PDB entry 4NO9 | X-ray diffraction, 2.90 A resolution | chains I and Y of the 28 polymer chains in the assembly

Chain I:
Molecule: Proteasome subunit beta type-3
From: Saccharomyces cerevisiae
Notes: EC 3.4.25.1
Reference sequence: P25451 (PSB3_YEAST); residues 0-204 here correspond to UniProt positions 1-205 (UniProt number = residue number + 1)
Sequence (205 residues; row label = number of the first residue in the row; numbering starts at 0):
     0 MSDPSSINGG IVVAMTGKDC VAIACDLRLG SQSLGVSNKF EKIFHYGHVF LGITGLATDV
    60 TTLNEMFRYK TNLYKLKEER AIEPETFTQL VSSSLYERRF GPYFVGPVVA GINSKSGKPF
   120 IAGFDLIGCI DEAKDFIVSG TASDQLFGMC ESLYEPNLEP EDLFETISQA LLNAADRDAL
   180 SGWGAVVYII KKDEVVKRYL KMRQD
Not modelled in the structure: 0
Bound ions: Mg2+ site 1: D177, S180; Mg2+ site 2: D204 (shared with A165(Y), D168(Y), S171(Y) of chain Y)
Small-molecule neighbours: PHQ-LEU-LEU-LEU-EPOXYKETONE, bound form (2L0; N-[(benzyloxy)carbonyl]-L-leucyl-N-[(2R,3S,4S)-1,3-dihydroxy-2,6-dimethylheptan-4-yl]-L-leucinamide): R98, D124, L125, C128

Chain Y:
Molecule: Proteasome subunit beta type-5
From: Saccharomyces cerevisiae
Notes: EC 3.4.25.1
Reference sequence: P30656 (PSB5_YEAST); residues 1-212 here correspond to UniProt positions 76-287 (UniProt number = residue number + 75)
Sequence (212 residues; row label = number of the first residue in the row):
     1 TTTLAFRFQG GIIVAVDSRA TAGNWVASQT VKKVIEINPF LLGTMAGGAA DCQFWETWLG
    61 SQCRLHELRE KERISVAAAS KILSNLVYQY KGAGLSMGTM ICGYTRKEGP TIYYVDSDGT
   121 RLKGDIFCVG SGQTFAYGVL DSNYKWDLSV EDALYLGKRS ILAAAHRDAY SGGSVNLYHV
   181 TEDGWIYHGN HDVGELFWKV KEEEGSFNNV IG
Covalently attached groups: PHQ-LEU-LEU-LEU-EPOXYKETONE, bound form (2L0) linked to T1
Bound ions: Mg2+: A165, D168, S171 (shared with D204(I) of chain I)
Small-molecule neighbours: PHQ-LEU-LEU-LEU-EPOXYKETONE, bound form (2L0; N-[(benzyloxy)carbonyl]-L-leucyl-N-[(2R,3S,4S)-1,3-dihydroxy-2,6-dimethylheptan-4-yl]-L-leucinamide): D17, R19, A20, T21, A22, A27, V31, K33, M45, A46, G47, G48, A49, S131, Y170, S171

How chain I and chain Y interact:
Pairs across the interface - 43 pairs, chain I then chain Y:
  L26(I) - I211(Y)  hydrophobic
  R27(I) - A169(Y)
  S32(I) - R167(Y)
  S32(I) - D168(Y)
  S32(I) - A169(Y)  hydrogen bond (backbone-backbone)
  S32(I) - Y170(Y)
  L33(I) - F135(Y)  hydrophobic
  L33(I) - R167(Y)
  G34(I) - R167(Y)  hydrogen bond (backbone-side chain)
  V35(I) - R167(Y)  hydrogen bond (backbone-side chain)
  N37(I) - H166(Y)
  N37(I) - N209(Y)  hydrogen bond (side chain-backbone)
  K38(I) - N209(Y)  hydrogen bond (side chain-backbone)
  Q144(I) - W25(Y)
  D175(I) - V26(Y)
  R176(I) - W25(Y)
  R176(I) - V26(Y)  hydrogen bond (side chain-backbone)
  R176(I) - A27(Y)  hydrogen bond (side chain-backbone)
  R176(I) - S28(Y)
  D177(I) - N24(Y)
  D177(I) - V26(Y)
  A178(I) - N24(Y)  hydrogen bond (backbone-backbone)
  A178(I) - V26(Y)
  A178(I) - A169(Y)
  L179(I) - N24(Y)
  W182(I) - H166(Y)  hydrogen bond (side chain-backbone)
  W182(I) - R167(Y)
  Y198(I) - I211(Y)  hydrophobic
  K200(I) - W198(Y)
  M201(I) - W198(Y)
  R202(I) - Q29(Y)
  R202(I) - G173(Y)  hydrogen bond (side chain-backbone)
  R202(I) - D192(Y)  salt bridge
  R202(I) - G194(Y)
  Q203(I) - H166(Y)  hydrogen bond (backbone-side chain)
  Q203(I) - F197(Y)
  Q203(I) - W198(Y)
  D204(I) - R19(Y)  salt bridge
  D204(I) - A165(Y)
  D204(I) - S171(Y)
  D204(I) - G172(Y)
  D204(I) - G173(Y)  hydrogen bond (side chain-backbone)
  D204(I) - V193(Y)
Interface residues without a listed pair, chain I (22 interface residues in all): S5
Interface residues without a listed pair, chain Y (25 interface residues in all): V210

In short:
22 residues of chain I and 25 residues of chain Y are in contact; the contacts include 12 hydrogen bonds and 2
salt bridges. Polar contacts include R202(I)-D192(Y), D204(I)-R19(Y) and G34(I)-R167(Y). Bound to chain I:
PHQ-LEU-LEU-LEU-EPOXYKETONE, bound form.
Here chain I is Proteasome subunit beta type-3 and chain Y is Proteasome subunit beta type-5, both from
Saccharomyces cerevisiae. Entry 4NO9 (yCP in complex with Z-Leu-Leu-Leu-epoxyketone) was determined by X-ray
diffraction (same publication as 4NNN, 4NNW, 4NO1, 4NO6 and 4NO8).
